Entry 8KFA (electron microscopy, 3.04 A resolution); this record covers chains G and C of the 9 polymer chains in the assembly.

Chain G:
Name: D48 light chain
Source organism: Homo sapiens
Amino-acid sequence (214 residues; each row starts with the number of its first residue):
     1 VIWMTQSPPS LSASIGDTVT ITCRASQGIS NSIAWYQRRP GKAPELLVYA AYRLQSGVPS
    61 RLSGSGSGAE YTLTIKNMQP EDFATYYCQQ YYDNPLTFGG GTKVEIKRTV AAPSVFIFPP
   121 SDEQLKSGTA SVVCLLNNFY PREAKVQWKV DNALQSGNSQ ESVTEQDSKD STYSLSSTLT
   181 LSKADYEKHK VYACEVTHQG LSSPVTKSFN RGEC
Disordered / not traced: 108-214

Chain C:
Name: Envelope glycoprotein B
Source organism: Human herpesvirus 1 (strain KOS)
UniProtKB: P06437 (GB_HHV1K); residues 111-725 here = UniProt positions 111-725
Amino-acid sequence (615 residues; row label = number of the first residue in the row):
   111 ANFYVCPPPT GATVVQFEQP RRCPTRPEGQ NYTEGIAVVF KENIAPYKFK ATMYYKDVTV
   171 SQVWFGHRYS QFMGIFEDRA PVPFEEVIDK INAKGVCRST AKYVRNNLET TAFHRDDHET
   231 DMELKPANAA TRTSRGWHTT DLKYNPSRVE AFHRYGTTVN CIVEEVDARS VYPYDEFVLA
   291 TGDFVYMSPF YGYREGSHTE HTTYAADRFK QVDGFYARDL TTKARATAPT TRNLLTTPKF
   351 TVAWDWVPKR PSVCTMTKWQ EVDEMLRSEY GGSFRFSSDA ISTTFTTNLT EYPLSRVDLG
   411 DCIGKDARDA MDRIFARRYN ATHIKVGQPQ YYQANGGFLI AYQPLLSNTL AELYVREHLR
   471 EQSRKPPNPT PPPPGASANA SVERIKTTSS IEFARLQFTY NHIQRHVNDM LGRVAIAWCE
   531 LQNHELTLWN EARKLNPNAI ASVTVGRRVS ARMLGDVMAV STCVPVAADN VIVQNSMRIS
   591 SRPGACYSRP LVSFRYEDQG PLVEGQLGEN NELRLTRDAI EPCTVGHRRY FTFGGGYVYF
   651 EEYAYSHQLS RADITTVSTF IDLNITMLED HEFVPLEVYT RHEIKDSGLL DYTEVQRRNQ
   711 LHDLRFADID TVIHA
Disordered / not traced: 331-337, 460-491
UniProt features mapped onto this chain:
  - region (Involved in fusion and/or binding to host membrane): Val173 to Tyr179, Arg258 to Tyr265
  - glycosylation (N-linked (GlcNAc...) asparagine): Asn141, Asn398, Asn430, Asn489, Asn674
  - mutagenesis: Trp174 (W174R: 90% loss of fusion with host cell), Tyr179 (Y179S: Complete loss of fusion with host cell), His263 (H263A: 50% loss of fusion with host cell), Arg264 (R264A: 70% loss of fusion with host cell)

Chain G / chain C interface:
Contacting residue pairs (21; chain G residue first):
  Ser30(G) with Asp422(C), hydrogen bond; Lys435(C), hydrogen bond (backbone-side chain)
  Tyr49(G) with Ile434(C), hydrophobic
  Ala50(G) with Ile434(C), hydrophobic
  Tyr52(G) with Tyr429(C); Asn430(C), hydrogen bond (side chain-backbone); His433(C), hydrogen bond (side chain-backbone); Ile434(C); Asn458(C)
  Arg53(G) with Ile434(C); Asn458(C)
  Tyr91(G) with Lys435(C); Gly437(C); Gln438(C)
  Tyr92(G) with Arg418(C), hydrogen bond (backbone-side chain); Asp422(C); Gln438(C)
  Asp93(G) with Arg418(C), salt bridge; Gln438(C), hydrogen bond (backbone-side chain)
  Asn94(G) with Gln438(C), hydrogen bond
  Leu96(G) with Gln438(C)
Other interface residues (no listed pair), chain G (12 interface residues in all): Asn31, Ser32
Other interface residues (no listed pair), chain C (11 interface residues in all): Phe425

Overview:
12 residues of chain G and 11 residues of chain C are in contact; the contacts include 7 hydrogen bonds and 1
salt bridge. Polar contacts include Asp93(G)-Arg418(C), Ser30(G)-Asp422(C) and Ser30(G)-Lys435(C). UniProt
lists 4 mutagenesis sites on chain C.
Here chain G is D48 light chain (Homo sapiens) and chain C is Envelope glycoprotein B (Human herpesvirus 1
(strain KOS)). Entry 8KFA (Cryo-EM structure of HSV-1 gB with D48 Fab complex) was determined by electron
microscopy.
